1AOI - chains I and H of the 10 polymer chains in the assembly; structure by X-ray diffraction, 2.80 A resolution.

Chain I:
Molecule: Palindromic 146 bp DNA repeat 8/9 from human x-chromosome alpha satellite DNA
Sequence (146 nucleotides; row label = number of the first residue in the row):
     1 ATCAATATCC ACCTGCAGAT TCTACCAAAA GTGTATTTGG AAACTGCTCC ATCAAAAGGC
    61 ATGTTCAGCT GAATTCAGCT GAACATGCCT TTTGATGGAG CAGTTTCCAA ATACACTTTT
   121 GGTAGAATCT GCAGGTGGAT ATTGAT

Chain H:
Name: Histone H2B
Organism: Xenopus laevis
Notes: fragment: histone h2b; engineered mutation(s): A7P
UniProtKB: P02281 (H2B1_XENLA); residues 24-122 here correspond to UniProt positions 27-125 (UniProt number = residue number + 3)
Sequence (99 residues; each row starts with the number of its first residue):
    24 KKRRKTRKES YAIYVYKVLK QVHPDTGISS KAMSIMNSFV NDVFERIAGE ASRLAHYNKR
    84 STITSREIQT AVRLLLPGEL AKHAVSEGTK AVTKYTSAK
Construct notes: conflict Thr29 (Ser32 in P02281)

Chain I / chain H interface:
Residue-residue contacts (14):
  DC47(I) - Arg27(H)  sugar contact
  DT48(I) - Arg27(H)  salt bridge to the phosphate
  DG121(I) - Ile36(H)  phosphate contact
  DG121(I) - Tyr37(H)  sugar contact
  DG122(I) - Arg30(H)  hydrogen bond to the sugar
  DG122(I) - Lys31(H)  hydrogen bond to the phosphate
  DG122(I) - Glu32(H)  phosphate contact
  DG122(I) - Ser33(H)  hydrogen bond to the phosphate
  DT123(I) - Arg30(H)  phosphate contact
  DT123(I) - Lys31(H)  hydrogen bond to the phosphate
  DA124(I) - Lys25(H)  phosphate contact
  DA124(I) - Arg27(H)  salt bridge to the phosphate
  DG125(I) - Lys25(H)  salt bridge to the phosphate
  DG125(I) - Arg27(H)  salt bridge to the phosphate
Other interface residues (no listed pair), chain H (9 interface residues in all): Lys28

Summary:
7 residues of chain I face 9 of chain H across their interface, with 4 hydrogen bonds and 4 salt bridges.
Among the polar pairs are DG122(I)-Arg30(H), DG122(I)-Lys31(H) and DG122(I)-Ser33(H).
Here chain I is Palindromic 146 bp DNA repeat 8/9 from human x-chromosome alpha satellite DNA and chain H is
Histone H2B (Xenopus laevis). Entry 1AOI (Complex between nucleosome core particle (h3,h4,h2a,h2b) and 146 bp
long DNA fragment) was determined by X-ray diffraction.
